Entry 8DL8 (electron microscopy, 3.00 A resolution); this record covers chains A and D of the 3 polymer chains in the assembly.

# Chain A
Protein: Solute carrier family 40 member 1
Organism: Homo sapiens
UniProtKB: Q9NP59 (S40A1_HUMAN); numbering as in UniProt (aligned over 1-571)
Chain sequence (577 residues; each row starts with the number of its first residue):
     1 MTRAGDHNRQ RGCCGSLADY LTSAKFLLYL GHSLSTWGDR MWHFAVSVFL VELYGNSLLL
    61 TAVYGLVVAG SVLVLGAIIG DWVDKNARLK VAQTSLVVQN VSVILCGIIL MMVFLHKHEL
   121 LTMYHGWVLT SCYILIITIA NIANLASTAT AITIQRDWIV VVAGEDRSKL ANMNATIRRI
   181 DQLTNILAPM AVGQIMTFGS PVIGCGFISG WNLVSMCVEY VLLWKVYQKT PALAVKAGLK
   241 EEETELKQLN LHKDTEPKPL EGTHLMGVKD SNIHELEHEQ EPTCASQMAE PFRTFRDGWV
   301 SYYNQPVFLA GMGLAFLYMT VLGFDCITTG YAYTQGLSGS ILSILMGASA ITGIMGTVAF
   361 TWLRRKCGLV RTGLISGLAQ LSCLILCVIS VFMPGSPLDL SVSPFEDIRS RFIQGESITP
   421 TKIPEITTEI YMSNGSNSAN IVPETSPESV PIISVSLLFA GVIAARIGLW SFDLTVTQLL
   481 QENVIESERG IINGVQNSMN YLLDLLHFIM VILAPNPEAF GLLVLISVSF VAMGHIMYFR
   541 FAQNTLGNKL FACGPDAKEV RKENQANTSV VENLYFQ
Unresolved in the structure: 1-14, 239-283, 398-450, 558-577
Construct notes: expression tag (572-577)
Swiss-Prot annotation at these positions:
  - binding site (Fe cation): D39, H43, C326, H507
  - glycosylation: N434 (N-linked (GlcNAc...) asparagine)
  - natural variant: Y64 (Y64N: In HFE4), A77 (A77D: In HFE4), G80 (G80S: In HFE4; G80V: In HFE4), N144 (N144D: In HFE4; N144H: In HFE4; N144T: In HFE4), D157 (D157G: In HFE4), V162 (deletion: In HFE4), N174 (N174I: In iron overload), D181 (D181V: In HFE4), Q182 (Q182H: In HFE4), Q248 (Q248H: Associated with mild anemia and a tendency to iron loading. Prevents hepcidin/HAMP-induced degradation. Protects against severe malaria disease), G267 (G267D: In HFE4), D270 (D270V: In HFE4), 3 further natural variant entries in UniProt
  - mutagenesis: R88 (R88G: Reduces protein stability. Loss of cell surface localization. Loss of iron export activity. Increases intracellular manganese), D157 (D157Y: Loss of iron export activity. Loss of cell surface localization. Increases intracellular manganese), L170 (L170F: Loss of iron export activity), K236 (K236R: No loss of ubiquitination; when associated with R-253), K240 (K240E: Loss of HAMP-induced endocytosis), K253 (K253R: No loss of ubiquitination; when associated with R-236), C326 (C326S: Complete loss of HAMP-dependent ubiquitination. Does not affect protein stability. Does not affect cell surface localization), S338 (S338R: Reduces protein stability), Y501 (Y501C: About 90% loss of HAMP binding), D504 (D504N: About 95% loss of HAMP binding)
Disulfides: C367-C553
Metal / ion sites: Co2+ site 1: D39, H43; Co2+ site 2 near H507 (its only coordinating residue here)
What the authors report for this chain:
  - Co2+ coordination: D39, H43, C326, H507

# Chain D
Protein: 11F9 heavy-chain
Organism: Mus musculus
Chain sequence (238 residues; each row starts with the number of its first residue):
     1 MKCSWVIFFL MAVVTGVNSE VQLQQSGAEL VRPGALVKLS CKASGFNIKD YYMHWVKERP
    61 EQGLEWIGWI DPENGNTIYD PKFQGKASIT ADTSSNTAYL QLSSLTSEDT AVYYCARKRG
   121 YYGPYFDYWG QGTTLTVSSK TTAPSVYPLA PVCGDTTGSS VTLGCLVKGY FPEPVTLTWN
   181 SGSLSSGVHT FPAVLQSGLY TLSSSVTVTS STWPSQSITC NVAHPASSTK VDKKIEPA
Unresolved in the structure: 1-19
Disulfides: C41-C115

# How chain A and chain D interact
Residue-residue contacts (27):
  G164(A) with R119(D)
  E165(A) with D50(D); Y51(D), hydrogen bond; R119(D), salt bridge
  R167(A) with K49(D), hydrogen bond (side chain-backbone); Y52(D), hydrogen bond; D71(D), salt bridge; E73(D), salt bridge
  P306(A) with Y122(D), hydrophobic
  R364(A) with E73(D), salt bridge
  C367(A) with N74(D); N76(D), hydrogen bond (backbone-side chain)
  V370(A) with Y121(D)
  R371(A) with N76(D)
  N483(A) with G120(D); Y121(D), hydrogen bond (side chain-backbone); Y122(D), hydrogen bond (side chain-backbone)
  I485(A) with P124(D), hydrophobic
  F541(A) with Y122(D), hydrophobic
  N544(A) with Y122(D), hydrogen bond (backbone-side chain)
  T545(A) with Y121(D); Y122(D), hydrogen bond
  K549(A) with T77(D)
  G554(A) with N76(D)
  P555(A) with N74(D); G75(D)
  D556(A) with G75(D)
Also at the interface, not in a pair above, chain A (27 interface residues in all): D166, S168, V307, R365, K366, G368, L369, L479, E482, L546
Also at the interface, not in a pair above, chain D (17 interface residues in all): I78, Y79

# Summary
The interface between chain A and chain D involves 27 residues on one side and 17 on the other, with 8
hydrogen bonds and 4 salt bridges. Polar pairs include E165(A)-R119(D), R167(A)-D71(D) and R167(A)-E73(D). The
paper reports Co2+ coordination by D39(A), H43(A) and C326(A) among others.
Here chain A is Solute carrier family 40 member 1 (Homo sapiens) and chain D is 11F9 heavy-chain (Mus
musculus). Entry 8DL8 (Cryo-EM structure of human ferroportin/slc40 bound to Co2+ in nanodisc) was determined
by electron microscopy together with 8DL7 from the same study.
